4A3M - chains D and G of the 15 polymer chains in the assembly; structure by X-ray diffraction, 3.90 A resolution.

[Chain D]
Molecule: DNA-directed RNA polymerase II subunit RPB4
Source organism: Saccharomyces cerevisiae
Reference sequence: P20433 (RPB4_YEAST); residues 1-221 here = UniProt positions 1-221
Amino-acid sequence (221 residues; numbered 1 to 221; the number before each row is that of its first residue):
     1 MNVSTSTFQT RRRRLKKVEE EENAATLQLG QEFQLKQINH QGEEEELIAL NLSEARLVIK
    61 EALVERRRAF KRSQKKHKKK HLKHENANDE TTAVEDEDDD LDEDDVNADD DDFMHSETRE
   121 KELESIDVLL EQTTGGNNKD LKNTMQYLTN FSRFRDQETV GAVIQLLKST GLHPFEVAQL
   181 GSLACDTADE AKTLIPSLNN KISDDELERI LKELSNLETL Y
Not modelled in the structure: 1-2, 77-117
UniProt features mapped onto this chain:
  - modified residue: M1 (N-acetylmethionine), T91 (Phosphothreonine), T92 (Phosphothreonine)

[Chain G]
Molecule: DNA-directed RNA polymerase II subunit RPB7
Source organism: Saccharomyces cerevisiae
Reference sequence: P34087 (RPB7_YEAST); numbering as in UniProt (aligned over 1-171)
Amino-acid sequence (171 residues; numbered 1 to 171; the number before each row is that of its first residue):
     1 MFFIKDLSLN ITLHPSFFGP RMKQYLKTKL LEEVEGSCTG KFGYILCVLD YDNIDIQRGR
    61 ILPTDGSAEF NVKYRAVVFK PFKGEVVDGT VVSCSQHGFE VQVGPMKVFV TKHLMPQDLT
   121 FNAGSNPPSY QSSEDVITIK SRIRVKIEGC ISQVSSIHAI GSIKEDYLGA I
UniProt features mapped onto this chain:
  - mutagenesis: V108 to H113 (Lowers nucleic-acid binding of RPB4-RPB7 by 10-fold; no effect on association with Pol II core complex; abolishes transcriptional activity of Pol II), I151 to H158 (No effect on nucleic-acid binding of RPB4-RPB7 and on association with Pol II core complex; abolishes transcriptional activity of Pol II)

[Interface between chain D and chain G]
Pairs across the interface - 109 pairs, chain D then chain G:
  V3(D) - L9(G)  hydrophobic
  V3(D) - N10(G)
  V3(D) - E33(G)
  S4(D) - L9(G)
  T5(D) - L7(G)
  T5(D) - S8(G)
  T5(D) - L9(G)
  T5(D) - V34(G)
  T5(D) - F42(G)
  T5(D) - I45(G)
  T5(D) - Y74(G)
  S6(D) - L7(G)
  S6(D) - S8(G)  hydrogen bond (backbone-backbone)
  S6(D) - K41(G)
  S6(D) - F42(G)
  T7(D) - K5(G)
  T7(D) - D6(G)
  T7(D) - L7(G)
  T7(D) - F42(G)
  F8(D) - K5(G)
  F8(D) - D6(G)
  Q9(D) - K5(G)
  N23(D) - K80(G)
  N23(D) - F82(G)
  N23(D) - K83(G)
  A24(D) - K83(G)
  A25(D) - K83(G)  hydrogen bond (backbone-backbone)
  A25(D) - G84(G)
  L29(D) - F82(G)  hydrophobic
  G30(D) - F82(G)
  E32(D) - K5(G)  salt bridge
  E32(D) - K41(G)
  E32(D) - F42(G)
  F33(D) - F3(G)  hydrophobic
  F33(D) - K5(G)
  F33(D) - K41(G)
  F33(D) - F42(G)
  F33(D) - K80(G)
  Q37(D) - K5(G)  hydrogen bond
  Q37(D) - D6(G)
  N39(D) - D6(G)
  N39(D) - R75(G)
  H40(D) - D6(G)  salt bridge
  H40(D) - K73(G)  hydrogen bond
  H40(D) - Y74(G)
  E45(D) - R75(G)  salt bridge
  L47(D) - F3(G)  hydrophobic
  I48(D) - F2(G)
  I48(D) - F3(G)
  I48(D) - I4(G)  hydrogen bond (backbone-backbone)
  A49(D) - M1(G)
  A49(D) - F2(G)
  L50(D) - M1(G)  hydrogen bond (backbone-backbone)
  L50(D) - F2(G)  hydrogen bond (backbone-backbone)
  L50(D) - I4(G)  hydrophobic
  L50(D) - V77(G)  hydrophobic
  L52(D) - F2(G)  hydrophobic
  V58(D) - L49(G)  hydrophobic
  I59(D) - C47(G)  hydrophobic
  A62(D) - L49(G)  hydrophobic
  E65(D) - D52(G)
  R66(D) - L31(G)
  R66(D) - E35(G)  salt bridge
  R66(D) - V48(G)  hydrogen bond (side chain-backbone)
  A69(D) - D52(G)
  F70(D) - Y51(G)
  R72(D) - D52(G)  salt bridge
  S73(D) - R21(G)  hydrogen bond (backbone-side chain)
  S73(D) - Q24(G)  hydrogen bond
  K76(D) - R21(G)
  T134(D) - E35(G)
  N138(D) - E35(G)
  N138(D) - G36(G)
  N138(D) - L46(G)  hydrogen bond (side chain-backbone)
  D140(D) - G36(G)
  D140(D) - S37(G)
  D140(D) - Y44(G)
  D140(D) - L46(G)
  L141(D) - L46(G)
  N143(D) - Q102(G)
  N143(D) - G104(G)
  T144(D) - F2(G)
  T144(D) - L46(G)
  T144(D) - G104(G)
  T144(D) - P105(G)
  Y147(D) - D88(G)  hydrogen bond (side chain-backbone)
  Y147(D) - V103(G)
  Y147(D) - G104(G)
  N150(D) - R142(G)
  F151(D) - G89(G)
  F151(D) - T90(G)
  F151(D) - R142(G)
  F175(D) - M1(G)
  F175(D) - E85(G)
  A178(D) - M1(G)
  Q179(D) - E85(G)
  Q179(D) - V86(G)  hydrogen bond (side chain-backbone)
  L183(D) - V86(G)
  L183(D) - D88(G)
  L183(D) - R144(G)
  A184(D) - R144(G)  hydrogen bond (backbone-side chain)
  T187(D) - Y167(G)  hydrogen bond
  D189(D) - Y167(G)  hydrogen bond
  E190(D) - R144(G)  salt bridge
  E190(D) - Y167(G)
  T193(D) - Y167(G)
  L194(D) - V86(G)
  L194(D) - R144(G)
  L194(D) - Y167(G)  hydrophobic
Also at the interface, not in a pair above, chain D (56 interface residues in all): Q41, A55, L63, L148
Also at the interface, not in a pair above, chain G (52 interface residues in all): I11, D50, V78, D166

[Summary]
Chain D and chain G form an interface of 56 and 52 residues respectively, with 16 hydrogen bonds and 6 salt
bridges. Polar contacts include E32(D)-K5(G), H40(D)-D6(G) and E45(D)-R75(G). UniProt lists 14 mutagenesis
sites on chain G.
Chain D is DNA-directed RNA polymerase II subunit RPB4 and chain G is DNA-directed RNA polymerase II subunit
RPB7, both from Saccharomyces cerevisiae; the structure, RNA Polymerase II initial transcribing complex with a
4nt DNA-RNA hybrid and soaked with AMPCPP, was determined by X-ray diffraction, deposited together with 4A3B,
4A3C, 4A3D, 4A3E, 4A3F, 4A3G and 4 further entries.
